3QJX - chain A; structure by X-ray diffraction, 1.45 A resolution.

== Chain A ==
Name: Aminopeptidase N
From: Escherichia coli
Notes: EC 3.4.11.2
UniProt: P04825 (AMPN_ECOLI); numbering as in UniProt (aligned over 1-870)
Sequence (891 residues; row label = number of the first residue in the row; numbers below 1 keep their minus sign (Met-20 is residue -20)):
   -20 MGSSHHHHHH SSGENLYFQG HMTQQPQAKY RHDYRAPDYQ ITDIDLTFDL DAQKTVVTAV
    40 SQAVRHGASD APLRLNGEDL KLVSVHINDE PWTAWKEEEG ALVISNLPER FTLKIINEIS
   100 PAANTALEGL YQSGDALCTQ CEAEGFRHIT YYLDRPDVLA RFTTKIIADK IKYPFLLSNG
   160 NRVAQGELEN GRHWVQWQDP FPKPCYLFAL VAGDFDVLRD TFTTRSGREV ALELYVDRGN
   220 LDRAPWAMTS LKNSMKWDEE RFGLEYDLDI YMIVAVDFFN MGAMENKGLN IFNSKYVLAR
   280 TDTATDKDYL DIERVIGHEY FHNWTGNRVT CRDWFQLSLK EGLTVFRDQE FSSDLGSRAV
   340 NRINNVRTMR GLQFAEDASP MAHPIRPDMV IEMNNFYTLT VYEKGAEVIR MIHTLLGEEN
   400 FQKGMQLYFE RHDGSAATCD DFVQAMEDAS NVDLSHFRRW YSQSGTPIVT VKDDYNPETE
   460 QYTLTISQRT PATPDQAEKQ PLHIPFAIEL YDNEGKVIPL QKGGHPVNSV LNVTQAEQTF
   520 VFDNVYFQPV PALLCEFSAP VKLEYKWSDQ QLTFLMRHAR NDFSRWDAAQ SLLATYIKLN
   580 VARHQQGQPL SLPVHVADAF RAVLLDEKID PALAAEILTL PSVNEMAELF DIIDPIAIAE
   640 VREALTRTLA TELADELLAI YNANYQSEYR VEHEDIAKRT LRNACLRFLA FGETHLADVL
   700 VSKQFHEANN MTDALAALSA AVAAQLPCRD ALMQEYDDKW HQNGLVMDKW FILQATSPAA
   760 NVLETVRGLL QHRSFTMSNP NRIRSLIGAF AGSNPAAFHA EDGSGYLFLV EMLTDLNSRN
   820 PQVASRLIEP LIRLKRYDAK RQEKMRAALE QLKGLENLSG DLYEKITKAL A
Disordered / not traced: -20 to 4
Sequence notes: expression tag (-20 to 0)
Curated features (UniProtKB/Swiss-Prot):
  - active site: Glu298 (Proton acceptor)
  - binding site (substrate): Glu121, Gly261 to Asn265
  - binding site (Zn(2+)): His297, His301, Glu320
  - site: Tyr381 (Transition state stabilizer)
Ion coordination: Zn2+: His297, His301, Glu320 (together with serine); Na+ site 1: Ser332, Asp333, Gly335; Na+ site 2: Asn373, Gln821; Na+ site 3 near Asp452 (its only coordinating residue here)
Ligand contacts:
  - malonate ion (MLI): Ala638, Arg641, Glu642, Thr645, Arg686, Phe690, Ala722
  - serine (SER): Glu121, Met260, Ala262, Met263, Glu264, His297, Glu298, His301, Lys319, Glu320, Tyr376, Tyr381

== In short ==
Ligands of chain A: serine and malonate ion. The Zn2+ site is built by His297, His301 and Glu320. The Na+ site
1 is built by Ser332, Asp333 and Gly335. Curated annotation (UniProt) lists active-site residue Glu298, 6
substrate-binding residues and 3 Zn2+-binding residues.
Chain A is Aminopeptidase N (Escherichia coli); the structure, Crystal Structure of E. coli Aminopeptidase N
in complex with L-Serine, was determined by X-ray diffraction, deposited together with 3PUU and 3KED.
